3SDI - chains K and W of the 28 polymer chains in the assembly; structure by X-ray diffraction, 2.65 A resolution.

# Chain K
Molecule: Proteasome component PRE2
Source organism: Saccharomyces cerevisiae
Notes: EC 3.4.25.1
UniProt: P30656 (PSB5_YEAST); the construct lacks a stretch of the UniProt sequence and is renumbered around it, so the offset changes along the chain: 1-105 = UniProt 76-180; 106-181 = UniProt 183-258; 183-211 = UniProt 259-287
Amino-acid sequence (212 residues; each row starts with the number of its first residue; note: 1 number in that range is skipped by the numbering (no residue carries it; nothing is unmodelled there); a row labelled like 105A-105B holds insertion residues (105A, then the next letters in order)):
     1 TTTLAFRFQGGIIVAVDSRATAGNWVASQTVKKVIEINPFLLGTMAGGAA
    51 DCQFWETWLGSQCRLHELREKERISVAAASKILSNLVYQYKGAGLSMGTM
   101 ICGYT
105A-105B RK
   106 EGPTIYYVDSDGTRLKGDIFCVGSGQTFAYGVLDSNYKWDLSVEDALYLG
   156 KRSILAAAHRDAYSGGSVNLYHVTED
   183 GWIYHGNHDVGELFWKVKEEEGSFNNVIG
Ion coordination: Mg2+: Ala163, Asp166, Ser169 (shared with Asp194(W) of chain W)
Ligand contacts: 3SD (N~4~-(2,2-dimethylpropyl)-N~1~-{(2S)-1-[(4-methylbenzyl)amino]-1-oxo-4-phenylbutan-2-yl}-N~2~-[(5-methyl-1,2-oxazol-3-yl)carbonyl]-L-aspartamide): Thr1, Arg19, Ala20, Thr21, Ala22, Ala27, Ser28, Val31, Lys32, Lys33, Met45, Ala46, Gly47, Gly48, Ala49, Gln53, Ser96

# Chain W
Molecule: Proteasome component PUP3
Source organism: Saccharomyces cerevisiae
Notes: EC 3.4.25.1
UniProt: P25451 (PSB3_YEAST); the construct lacks a stretch of the UniProt sequence and is renumbered around it, so the offset changes along the chain: -8 to -1 = UniProt 2-9; 1-36 = UniProt 10-45; 38-105 = UniProt 46-113; 106-122 = UniProt 117-133; 2 more segments
Amino-acid sequence (204 residues; each row starts with the number of its first residue; note: 3 numbers in that range are skipped by the numbering (no residue carries them; nothing is unmodelled there); a row labelled like 105A-105C holds insertion residues (105A, then the next letters in order); numbers below 1 keep their minus sign (Ser-8 is residue -8)):
    -8 SDPSSING
     1 GIVVAMTGKDCVAIACDLRLGSQSLGVSNKFEKIFH
    38 YGHVFLGITGLATDVTTLNEMFRYKTNLYKLKEERAIEPETFTQLVSSSL
    88 YERRFGPYFVGPVVAGIN
105A-105C SKS
   106 GKPFIAGFDLIGCIDEA
  122A K
   123 DFIVSGTASDQLFGMCESLYEPNLEPEDLFETISQALLNAADRDALSGWG
   173 AVVYIIK
   181 KDEVVKRYLKMRQD
Swiss-Prot annotation at these positions:
  - modified residue: Ser22 (Phosphoserine)
  - cross-link: Lys62 (Glycyl lysine isopeptide (Lys-Gly) (interchain with G-Cter in ubiquitin))
Ion coordination: Mg2+ site 1 near Ser131 (its only coordinating residue here); Mg2+ site 2: Ala163, Asp166, Ser169; Mg2+ site 3: Asp194 (shared with Ala163(K), Asp166(K), Ser169(K) of chain K)

# Chain K / chain W interface
Pairs across the interface - 46 pairs, chain K then chain W:
  Arg19(K) - Asp194(W)  salt bridge
  Asn24(K) - Asp166(W)
  Asn24(K) - Ala167(W)  hydrogen bond (backbone-backbone)
  Asn24(K) - Leu168(W)
  Trp25(K) - Gln133(W)
  Trp25(K) - Arg165(W)
  Val26(K) - Arg165(W)  hydrogen bond (backbone-side chain)
  Val26(K) - Asp166(W)
  Val26(K) - Ala167(W)
  Ala27(K) - Arg165(W)  hydrogen bond (backbone-side chain)
  Ser28(K) - Arg165(W)
  Gln29(K) - Arg192(W)
  Gln29(K) - Asp194(W)  hydrogen bond
  Phe133(K) - Leu25(W)  hydrophobic
  Ala163(K) - Asp194(W)
  His164(K) - Trp171(W)  hydrogen bond (backbone-side chain)
  His164(K) - Gln193(W)  hydrogen bond (side chain-backbone)
  Arg165(K) - Ser24(W)
  Arg165(K) - Leu25(W)
  Arg165(K) - Gly26(W)  hydrogen bond (side chain-backbone)
  Arg165(K) - Val27(W)
  Arg165(K) - Trp171(W)
  Asp166(K) - Ser24(W)
  Ala167(K) - Arg19(W)
  Ala167(K) - Ser24(W)  hydrogen bond (backbone-backbone)
  Ala167(K) - Ala167(W)
  Ala167(K) - Leu168(W)  hydrophobic
  Tyr168(K) - Ser24(W)
  Tyr168(K) - Ala167(W)  hydrophobic
  Ser169(K) - Asp194(W)
  Gly170(K) - Asp194(W)
  Gly171(K) - Arg192(W)  hydrogen bond (backbone-side chain)
  Gly171(K) - Asp194(W)  hydrogen bond (backbone-side chain)
  Asp191(K) - Arg192(W)  salt bridge
  Val192(K) - Asp194(W)
  Gly193(K) - Arg192(W)
  Phe196(K) - Gln193(W)
  Trp197(K) - Lys190(W)
  Trp197(K) - Met191(W)  hydrogen bond (side chain-backbone)
  Trp197(K) - Gln193(W)
  Asn207(K) - Lys30(W)
  Asn208(K) - Asn29(W)  hydrogen bond (backbone-side chain)
  Asn208(K) - Lys30(W)  hydrogen bond (backbone-side chain)
  Val209(K) - Asn29(W)
  Val209(K) - Gln193(W)
  Ile210(K) - Lys30(W)
Also at the interface, not in a pair above, chain W (23 interface residues in all): Ser-4, Leu18, Gln23, Asp164, Tyr188

# Overview
Chain K and chain W form an interface of 26 and 23 residues respectively; the contacts include 13 hydrogen
bonds and 2 salt bridges. Polar contacts include Arg19(K)-Asp194(W), Asp191(K)-Arg192(W) and
Val26(K)-Arg165(W). Chain K binds compound 3SD.
Here chain K is Proteasome component PRE2 and chain W is Proteasome component PUP3, both from Saccharomyces
cerevisiae. Entry 3SDI (Structure of yeast 20S open-gate proteasome with Compound 20) was determined by X-ray
diffraction, deposited together with 3SDK, 3OEU and 3OEV.
